9H9N - chains A and L of the 13 polymer chains in the assembly; structure by electron microscopy, 3.10 A resolution.

Chain A:
Molecule: 16S RNA
Organism: Escherichia coli
Sequence (1541 nucleotides; numbered 1 to 1542; 1 number in that range is skipped by the numbering (no residue carries it; nothing is unmodelled there); the number before each row is that of its first residue):
     1 AAAUUGAAGAGUUUGAUCAUGGCUCAGAUUGAACGCUGGCGGCAGGCCUA
    51 ACACAUGCAAGUCGAACGGUAACAGGAAGAAGCUUGCUUCUUUGCUGACG
   101 AGUGGCGGACGGGUGAGUAAUGUCUGGGAAACUGCCUGAUGGAGGGGGAU
   151 AACUACUGGAAACGGUAGCUAAUACCGCAUAACGUCGCAAGACCAAAGAG
   201 GGGGACCUUCGGGCCUCUUGCCAUCGGAUGUGCCCAGAUGGGAUUAGCUA
   251 GUAGGUGGGGUAACGGCUCACCUAGGCGACGAUCCCUAGCUGGUCUGAGA
   301 GGAUGACCAGCCACACUGGAACUGAGACACGGUCCAGACUCCUACGGGAG
   351 GCAGCAGUGGGGAAUAUUGCACAAUGGGCGCAAGCCUGAUGCAGCCAUGC
   401 CGCGUGUAUGAAGAAGGCCUUCGGGUUGUAAAGUACUUUCAGCGGGGAGG
   451 AAGGGAGUAAAGUUAAUACCUUUGCUCAUUGACGUUACCCGCAGAAGAAG
   501 CACCGGCUAACUCCGUGCCAGCAGCCXCGGUAAUACGGAGGGUGCAAGCG
   551 UUAAUCGGAAUUACUGGGCGUAAAGCGCACGCAGGCGGUUUGUUAAGUCA
   601 GAUGUGAAAUCCCCGGGCUCAACCUGGGAACUGCAUCUGAUACUGGCAAG
   651 CUUGAGUCUCGUAGAGGGGGGUAGAAUUCCAGGUGUAGCGGUGAAAUGCG
   701 UAGAGAUCUGGAGGAAUACCGGUGGCGAAGGCGGCCCCCUGGACGAAGAC
   751 UGACGCUCAGGUGCGAAAGCGUGGGGAGCAAACAGGAUUAGAUACCCUGG
   801 UAGUCCACGCCGUAAACGAUGUCGACUUGGAGGUUGUGCCCUUGAGGCGU
   851 GGCUUCCGGAGCUAACGCGUUAAGUCGACCGCCUGGGGAGUACGGCCGCA
   901 AGGUUAAAACUCAAAUGAAUUGACGGGGGC
   932 CCGCACAAGCGGUGGAGCAUGUGGUUUAAUUCGAUGXAACGCGAAGAACC
   982 UUACCUGGUCUUGACAUCCACGGAAGUUUUCAGAGAUGAGAAUGUGCCUU
  1032 CGGGAACCGUGAGACAGGUGCUGCAUGGCUGUCGUCAGCUCGUGUUGUGA
  1082 AAUGUUGGGUUAAGUCCCGCAACGAGCGCAACCCUUAUCCUUUGUUGCCA
  1132 GCGGUCCGGCCGGGAACUCAAAGGAGACUGCCAGUGAUAAACUGGAGGAA
  1182 GGUGGGGAUGACGUCAAGUCAUCAUGGCCCUUACGACCAGGGCUACACAC
  1232 GUGCUACAAUGGCGCAUACAAAGAGAAGCGACCUCGCGAGAGCAAGCGGA
  1282 CCUCAUAAAGUGCGUCGUAGUCCGGAUUGGAGUCUGCAACUCGACUCCAU
  1332 GAAGUCGGAAUCGCUAGUAAUCGUGGAUCAGAAUGCCACGGUGAAUACGU
  1382 UCCCGGCCUUGUACACACCGCCCGUXACACCAUGGGAGUGGGUUGCAAAA
  1432 GAAGUAGGUAGCUUAACCUUCGGGAGGGCGCUUACCACUUUGUGAUUCAU
  1482 GACUGGGGUGAAGUCGUAACAAGGUAACCGUAGGGGAACCUGCGGUUGGA
  1532 UCACCUCCUUA
Not modelled in the structure: 932-1386, 1535-1542
Modified positions: PSU (pseudouridine-5'-monophosphate) at position 516, G7M (N7-methyl-guanosine-5'-monophosphate) at position 527, 2MG (2N-methylguanosine-5'-monophosphate) at position 967, 5MC (5-methylcytidine-5'-monophosphate) at position 968, 2MG (2N-methylguanosine-5'-monophosphate) at position 1208, 4OC (4n,o2'-methylcytidine-5'-monophosphate) at position 1402, 5MC (5-methylcytidine-5'-monophosphate) at position 1407, UR3 (3-methyluridine-5'-monophoshate) at position 1498, 2MG (2N-methylguanosine-5'-monophosphate) at position 1516, MA6 (6N-dimethyladenosine-5'-monophoshate) at position 1518, MA6 (6N-dimethyladenosine-5'-monophoshate) at position 1519
Metal / ion sites: Mg2+ site 1 near G21 (its only coordinating residue here); Mg2+ site 2 near C48 (its only coordinating residue here); Mg2+ site 3 near A53 (its only coordinating residue here); Mg2+ site 4: A59, U387; Mg2+ site 5 near G100 (its only coordinating residue here); K+ site 1: G104, G105; Mg2+ site 6: A109, G331; Mg2+ site 7: A116, G117, G289; Mg2+ site 8 near C135 (its only coordinating residue here); K+ site 2: G145, A197; Mg2+ site 9: A174, C175; Mg2+ site 10: U180, A195; 32 more Mg2+ sites not listed; 4 more K+ sites not listed
Ligand contacts: A1IC4 ((2S,3S)-2-[[(2S)-2-[[(2S,4S)-5-aminocarbonyloxy-4-oxidanyl-2-[[(2S,3R)-3-oxidanylpiperidin-2-yl]carbonylamino]pentanoyl]amino]-3-(1H-imidazol-4-yl)propanoyl]amino]-3-(2-chloranyl-1H-imidazol-4-yl)-3-oxidanyl-propanoic acid): U692, G693, U788, U789, G791, A792, A794, C795, C796, U1506

Chain L:
Name: Small ribosomal subunit protein uS12
Organism: Escherichia coli
Reference sequence: P0A7S3 (RS12_ECOLI); residues 1-124 here = UniProt positions 1-124
Sequence (124 residues; numbered 1 to 124; the number before each row is that of its first residue):
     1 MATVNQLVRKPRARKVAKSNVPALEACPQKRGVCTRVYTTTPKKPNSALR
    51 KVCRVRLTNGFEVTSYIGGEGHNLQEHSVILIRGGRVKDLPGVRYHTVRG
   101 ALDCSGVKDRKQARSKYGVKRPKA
Not modelled in the structure: 1
Swiss-Prot annotation at these positions:
  - modified residue: Asp89 (3-methylthioaspartic acid), Lys108 (N6-acetyllysine)
  - natural variant: Lys43 (K43R: Confers streptomycin resistance but not hyperaccurate translation)
  - mutagenesis: Leu57 (L57H: Protein is not incorporated into ribosomes), Lys88 (K88Q: Confers low-level resistance to streptomycin and a 15% decrease in the translational elongation rate)

Chain A / chain L interface:
Residue-residue contacts (97; chain A residue first):
  A33(A) with Gln29(L), hydrogen bond to the base
  C34(A) with Gln29(L), sugar contact; Val98(L), sugar contact
  G35(A) with Ser115(L), hydrogen bond to the sugar; Gly118(L), sugar contact
  C36(A) with Arg114(L), sugar contact; Ser115(L), sugar contact; Val119(L), sugar contact; Arg121(L), phosphate contact
  U37(A) with Arg121(L), hydrogen bond to the phosphate
  G362(A) with Lys30(L), phosphate contact; Arg31(L), salt bridge to the phosphate; Thr58(L), phosphate contact
  A363(A) with Cys27(L), hydrogen bond to the base; Pro28(L), base contact; Gln29(L), base contact; Lys30(L), salt bridge to the phosphate; Arg31(L), salt bridge to the phosphate; Thr58(L), hydrogen bond to the phosphate
  G500(A) with Arg121(L), salt bridge to the phosphate
  C501(A) with Arg114(L), salt bridge to the phosphate; Ser115(L), hydrogen bond to the phosphate; Arg121(L), salt bridge to the phosphate
  A502(A) with Ala113(L), phosphate contact; Arg114(L), hydrogen bond to the phosphate; Ser115(L), hydrogen bond to the phosphate; Lys116(L), phosphate contact
  C503(A) with Ala113(L), phosphate contact; Lys116(L), salt bridge to the phosphate
  C518(A) with Ser47(L), phosphate contact
  C519(A) with Ser47(L), phosphate contact
  A520(A) with Ala48(L), phosphate contact; Leu49(L), hydrogen bond to the phosphate; Glu70(L), hydrogen bond to the sugar
  G521(A) with Arg50(L), hydrogen bond to the base; Lys51(L), salt bridge to the phosphate; Gly69(L), phosphate contact; Glu70(L), phosphate contact; Gly71(L), phosphate contact
  C522(A) with Arg50(L), base contact; Tyr66(L), hydrogen bond to the phosphate; Gly68(L), phosphate contact; Gly69(L), hydrogen bond to the phosphate
  A523(A) with Val87(L), base contact; Lys88(L), base contact; Asp89(L), base contact
  C525(A) with Arg86(L), salt bridge to the phosphate; Lys88(L), phosphate contact
  C526(A) with Lys88(L), phosphate contact
  G7M_527(A) with Asn46(L), base contact; Asp89(L), base contact
  C528(A) with Asn46(L), hydrogen bond to the base
  G529(A) with Asn46(L), base contact; Ser47(L), hydrogen bond to the base
  G537(A) with Arg110(L), salt bridge to the phosphate
  G538(A) with Arg110(L), phosphate contact; Lys111(L), hydrogen bond to the phosphate; Gln112(L), hydrogen bond to the phosphate
  A539(A) with Gln112(L), phosphate contact
  G550(A) with Lys116(L), sugar contact
  U551(A) with Arg83(L), hydrogen bond to the sugar
  U552(A) with Pro28(L), hydrogen bond to the sugar; Arg83(L), sugar contact; Gly84(L), hydrogen bond to the sugar
  A553(A) with Val21(L), phosphate contact; Leu24(L), sugar contact; Ala26(L), hydrogen bond to the sugar; Cys27(L), sugar contact; Pro28(L), sugar contact; Gly84(L), phosphate contact
  A554(A) with Ser19(L), phosphate contact; Ala26(L), sugar contact
  U561(A) with Lys15(L), hydrogen bond to the base
  U562(A) with Arg12(L), base contact; Ala13(L), hydrogen bond to the sugar; Arg14(L), salt bridge to the phosphate; Lys15(L), base contact
  A563(A) with Arg12(L), base contact
  C564(A) with Leu7(L), phosphate contact; Arg12(L), salt bridge to the phosphate
  G567(A) with Arg12(L), hydrogen bond to the base
  G568(A) with Ala2(L), hydrogen bond to the base
  G585(A) with Asn5(L), sugar contact
  C879(A) with Asn5(L), hydrogen bond to the phosphate
  C880(A) with Thr3(L), hydrogen bond to the phosphate; Asn5(L), phosphate contact; Arg9(L), salt bridge to the phosphate
  G881(A) with Gln6(L), hydrogen bond to the phosphate; Arg9(L), salt bridge to the phosphate
  U884(A) with Arg12(L), base contact; Lys15(L), sugar contact
  G885(A) with Lys15(L), salt bridge to the phosphate
  A909(A) with Lys18(L), salt bridge to the phosphate
  C910(A) with Lys18(L), salt bridge to the phosphate
  U911(A) with Arg94(L), salt bridge to the phosphate
  A913(A) with Lys43(L), salt bridge to the phosphate
  A1492(A) with Lys44(L), phosphate contact
Other interface residues (no listed pair), chain A (51 interface residues in all): G22, A32, C882, C912
Other interface residues (no listed pair), chain L (59 interface residues in all): Pro45, Leu81, Gly85, Gly100, Asp109, Tyr117, Lys120

In short:
51 residues of chain A face 59 of chain L across their interface, with 28 hydrogen bonds and 19 salt bridges.
Polar pairs include A33(A)-Gln29(L), A363(A)-Cys27(L) and G521(A)-Arg50(L). Ligands of chain A: compound
A1IC4. From UniProt: 2 mutagenesis sites on chain L.
Here chain A is 16S RNA and chain L is Small ribosomal subunit protein uS12, both from Escherichia coli. Entry
9H9N (Complex 4 (BODY) 30S-GE81112 (weak residual tRNA)) was determined by electron microscopy, deposited
together with 9H8G, 9H9H, 9H9I, 9H9J, 9H9K, 9H9L and 9H9M.
